7N3T - chains A and C; structure by X-ray diffraction, 1.84 A resolution.

[Chain A]
Molecule: High affinity nerve growth factor receptor
From: Homo sapiens
Notes: EC 2.7.10.1; fragment: Extracellular domain
UniProt: P04629 (NTRK1_HUMAN); residue numbers follow UniProt; this construct covers 36-382
Amino-acid sequence (359 residues; numbered 35 to 393; the number before each row is that of its first residue):
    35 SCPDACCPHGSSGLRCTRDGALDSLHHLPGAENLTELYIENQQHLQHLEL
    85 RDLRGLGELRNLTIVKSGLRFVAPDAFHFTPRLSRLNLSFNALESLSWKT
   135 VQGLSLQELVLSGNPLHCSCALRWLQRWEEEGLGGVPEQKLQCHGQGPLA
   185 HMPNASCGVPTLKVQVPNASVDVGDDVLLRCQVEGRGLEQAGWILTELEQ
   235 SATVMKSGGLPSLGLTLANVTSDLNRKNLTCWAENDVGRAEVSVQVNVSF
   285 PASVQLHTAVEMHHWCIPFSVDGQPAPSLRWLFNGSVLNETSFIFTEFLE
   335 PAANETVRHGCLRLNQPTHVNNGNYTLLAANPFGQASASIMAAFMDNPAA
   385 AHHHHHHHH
Not modelled in the structure: 383-393
Differences from the reference sequence: expression tag (35, 383-393); conflict Leu263 (Val in P04629)
Disulfides: Cys36-Cys41, Cys40-Cys50, Cys152-Cys177, Cys154-Cys191, Cys215-Cys265, Cys300-Cys345
Covalent attachments: N-acetylglucosamine (NAG) linked to Asn67, Asn95, Asn121, Asn188, Asn253, Asn338, Asn358
UniProt features mapped onto this chain:
  - glycosylation (N-linked (GlcNAc...) asparagine): Asn67, Asn95, Asn121, Asn188, Asn202, Asn253, Asn262, Asn281, Asn318, Asn323, Asn338, Asn358
  - natural variant: Leu93 (L93P: In CIPA), Ala107 (A107V: In an ovarian serous carcinoma sample), Ala110 (A110D: In CIPA), Leu213 (L213P: In CIPA), Tyr359 (Y359C: In CIPA)

[Chain C]
Molecule: Designed TrkA-binding miniprotein
From: Synthetic construct
Amino-acid sequence (81 residues; row label = number of the first residue in the row; numbers below 1 keep their minus sign (Met-20 is residue -20)):
   -20 MSHHHHHHHHSENLYFQSGGGRDEIKERIFKAVVRAIVTGNPEQLKEAKK
    30 LLEKLKKLGRLDQDAKKFEKAIRQVEKRLRS
Not modelled in the structure: -20 to 0

[Interface between chain A and chain C]
Pairs across the interface - 30 pairs, chain A then chain C:
  His291(A) with Ile16(C)
  Thr292(A) with Arg57(C)
  Ala293(A) with Gln53(C)
  Val294(A) with Ile16(C), hydrophobic; Ala50(C), hydrophobic
  Glu295(A) with Lys46(C), salt bridge; Ala50(C)
  Met296(A) with Phe9(C), hydrophobic; Val12(C), hydrophobic; Lys46(C); Phe47(C), hydrophobic; Ala50(C), hydrophobic
  His297(A) with Lys5(C); Glu6(C), salt bridge; Phe9(C); Asp43(C); Phe47(C)
  His298(A) with Phe9(C)
  Cys300(A) with Phe9(C), hydrophobic; Val13(C), hydrophobic
  Pro302(A) with Ile16(C), hydrophobic; Val17(C), hydrophobic
  Phe303(A) with Val17(C)
  Ser304(A) with Val17(C)
  Leu333(A) with Arg14(C)
  His343(A) with Val17(C)
  Cys345(A) with Phe9(C), hydrophobic; Val13(C), hydrophobic
  Arg347(A) with Glu6(C), salt bridge; Phe9(C)
Interface residues without a listed pair, chain A (21 interface residues in all): Trp299, Glu331, Glu334, Gly344, Gln350
Interface residues without a listed pair, chain C (15 interface residues in all): Lys10

[In short]
The interface between chain A and chain C involves 21 residues on one side and 15 on the other; the contacts
include 3 salt bridges. Polar contacts include Glu295(A)-Lys46(C), His297(A)-Glu6(C) and Arg347(A)-Glu6(C).
Chain A is High affinity nerve growth factor receptor (Homo sapiens) and chain C is Designed TrkA-binding
miniprotein (Synthetic construct); the structure, TrkA ECD complex with designed miniprotein ligand, was
determined by X-ray diffraction together with 7OPB, 7S5B, 7RDH and 7N1K from the same study.
